7PIL - chains AA and X of the 33 polymer chains in the assembly; structure by electron microscopy, 2.50 A resolution.

[Chain AA]
Protein: Light-harvesting protein B-875 alpha chain
Source organism: Rhodobacter sphaeroides (strain ATCC 17023 / DSM 158 / JCM 6121 / NBRC 12203 / NCIMB 8253 / ATH 2.4.1.)
Reference sequence: Q3J1A4 (LHA1_RHOS4); numbering as in UniProt (aligned over 1-55)
Sequence (55 residues; row label = number of the first residue in the row):
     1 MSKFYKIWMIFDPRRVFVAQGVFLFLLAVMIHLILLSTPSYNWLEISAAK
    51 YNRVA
Disordered / not traced: 47-55
Residues lining bound ligands:
  - bacteriochlorophyll a (BCL), molecule 1: Phe4, Ile7, Trp8, Val16, Gln20, Phe23, Ile31
  - bacteriochlorophyll a (BCL), molecule 2: Gly21, Leu24, Phe25, Ala28, His32, Leu35, Tyr41, Trp43
  - bacteriochlorophyll a (BCL), molecule 3: Leu24, Leu27, Ala28, Ile31, His32, Leu35, Tyr41
  - spheroidene (SPO), molecule 1: Lys3, Phe4, Lys6, Ile7, Ile10
  - spheroidene (SPO), molecule 2: Gln20, Phe23, Leu24, Leu27, Met30, Ile31, Ile34
UniProt features mapped onto this chain:
  - binding site (a bacteriochlorophyll): His32
From the paper describing this entry:
  - binding site for bacteriochlorophyll a: His32, Trp43
  - binding site for spheroidene: Gln20

[Chain X]
Protein: Intrinsic membrane protein PufX
Source organism: Rhodobacter sphaeroides (strain ATCC 17023 / DSM 158 / JCM 6121 / NBRC 12203 / NCIMB 8253 / ATH 2.4.1.)
Reference sequence: P13402 (PUFX_RHOS4); residues 15-69 here = UniProt positions 15-69
Sequence (55 residues; row label = number of the first residue in the row):
    15 PKTNLRLWVAFQMMKGAGWAGGVFFGTLLLIGFFRVVGLMLPIQENQAPA
    65 PNITG
Differences from the reference sequence: conflict Leu53 (Arg in P13402)
Residues lining bound ligands:
  - bacteriochlorophyll a (BCL): Ala24, Met27, Met28, Ala31
  - spheroidene (SPO): Arg20, Val23, Ala24, Met27

[Interface between chain AA and chain X]
Pairs across the interface (14):
  Arg14(AA) - Trp22(X)
  Phe17(AA) - Trp22(X)  hydrophobic
  Phe17(AA) - Val23(X)  hydrophobic
  Phe17(AA) - Gln26(X)
  Phe17(AA) - Met27(X)
  Val18(AA) - Gln26(X)
  Val18(AA) - Gly30(X)
  Gly21(AA) - Met27(X)
  Gly21(AA) - Gly30(X)
  Gly21(AA) - Ala31(X)
  Val22(AA) - Gly30(X)
  Phe25(AA) - Ala34(X)  hydrophobic
  Phe25(AA) - Gly35(X)
  Val29(AA) - Phe38(X)  hydrophobic
Also at the interface, not in a pair above, chain AA (9 interface residues in all): Gln20, Leu26
Also at the interface, not in a pair above, chain X (10 interface residues in all): Phe39

[In short]
9 residues of chain AA and 10 residues of chain X are in contact. One bacteriochlorophyll a molecule and one
spheroidene molecule are bound between chain AA and chain X. From the paper: a binding site for
bacteriochlorophyll a at His32(AA) and Trp43(AA); a binding site for spheroidene at Gln20(AA).
Here chain AA is Light-harvesting protein B-875 alpha chain and chain X is Intrinsic membrane protein PufX,
both from Rhodobacter sphaeroides (strain ATCC 17023 / DSM 158 / JCM 6121 / NBRC 12203 / NCIMB 8253 / ATH
2.4.1.). Entry 7PIL (Cryo-EM structure of the Rhodobacter sphaeroides RC-LH1-PufXY monomer complex at 2.5 A)
was determined by electron microscopy.
